PDB entry 4TJV | X-ray diffraction, 1.65 A resolution | chain A

Chain A:
Molecule: Vacuolar-sorting receptor 1
From: Arabidopsis thaliana
UniProtKB: P93026 (VSR1_ARATH); residue numbers follow UniProt; this construct covers 20-182
Sequence (165 residues; each row starts with the number of its first residue):
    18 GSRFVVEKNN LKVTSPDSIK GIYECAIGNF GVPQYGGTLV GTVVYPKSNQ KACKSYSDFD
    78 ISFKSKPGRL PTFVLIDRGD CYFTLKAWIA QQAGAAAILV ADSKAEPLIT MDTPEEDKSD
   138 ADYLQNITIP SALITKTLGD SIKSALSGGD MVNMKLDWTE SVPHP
Disulfide bonds: Cys-70/Cys-98
Differences from the reference sequence: expression tag (18-19)
What the authors report for this chain:
  - contacts within the chain: Asp-94/Arg-95, Arg-95/Asp-119 (salt bridge), Arg-95/Glu-123 (salt bridge), Arg-95/Glu-133 (hydrogen bond), Asn-26/His-181 (hydrogen bond)
  - mutagenesis - R95M: abolished binding to aleu-VSD-GFP
  - mutagenesis - E24A/H181A, R95M: abolished binding to CP

Overview:
The paper reports that E24A/H181A and R95M abolish binding to CP; contacts within the chain involving Asp-94,
Arg-95 and Asp-119 among others.
Chain A is Vacuolar-sorting receptor 1 (Arabidopsis thaliana); the structure, Crystal structure of
protease-associated domain of Arabidopsis vacuolar sorting receptor 1, was determined by X-ray diffraction,
deposited together with 4TJX.
